PDB entry 6JQC | X-ray diffraction, 1.80 A resolution | chains A and B

# Chain A (and B)
Name: Carbonic anhydrase
Source organism: Neosartorya fumigata (strain ATCC MYA-4609 / Af293 / CBS 101355 / FGSC A1100)
Notes: EC 4.2.1.1; chain B of this document is another copy of the same molecule, construct and numbering; everything in this record applies to it too
Reference sequence: Q4WPJ0 (Q4WPJ0_ASPFU); residues 1-164 here = UniProt positions 1-164
Amino-acid sequence (164 residues; each row starts with the number of its first residue):
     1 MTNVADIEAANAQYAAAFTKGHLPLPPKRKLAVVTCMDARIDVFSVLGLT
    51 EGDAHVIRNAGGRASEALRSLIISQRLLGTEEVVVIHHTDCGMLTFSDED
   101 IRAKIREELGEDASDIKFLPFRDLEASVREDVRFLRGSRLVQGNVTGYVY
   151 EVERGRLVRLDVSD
Bound ions: Zn2+: Cys-36, His-88, Cys-91
From the paper describing this entry:
  - Zn2+ coordination: Cys-36, His-88, Cys-91
  - contacts within the chain: Asp-38/Arg-40 (salt bridge), Leu-25/Leu-78 (hydrophobic contact)
  - mutagenesis - L25G, L25G/L78G (> 16-fold), L78G: increased catalytic activity
  - catalytic residues: Asp-38

# How chain A and chain B interact
Contacting residue pairs (163; chain A residue first):
  Asn-3(A) with Arg-29(B), hydrogen bond; Glu-82(B), hydrogen bond
  Val-4(A) with Glu-82(B); Thr-146(B); Tyr-148(B)
  Asp-6(A) with Arg-29(B), salt bridge
  Ile-7(A) with Leu-47(B); Tyr-148(B)
  Glu-8(A) with Tyr-148(B), hydrogen bond; Arg-159(B), salt bridge
  Ala-10(A) with Leu-47(B); Gly-48(B)
  Asn-11(A) with Val-46(B), hydrogen bond (side chain-backbone); Gly-155(B), hydrogen bond (side chain-backbone); Arg-156(B); Leu-157(B), hydrogen bond (side chain-backbone)
  Tyr-14(A) with Ser-45(B); Val-46(B), hydrophobic; Tyr-150(B), hydrogen bond; Gly-155(B)
  Ala-15(A) with Arg-154(B); Gly-155(B)
  Phe-18(A) with Tyr-150(B); Val-152(B); Glu-153(B); Arg-154(B); Gly-155(B)
  Gly-21(A) with Val-152(B); Glu-153(B)
  Leu-23(A) with Arg-40(B), hydrogen bond (backbone-side chain)
  Pro-24(A) with Arg-40(B)
  Leu-25(A) with Arg-40(B); Asp-90(B); Gly-92(B)
  Pro-27(A) with Ala-39(B), hydrophobic
  Arg-29(A) with Asn-3(B), hydrogen bond (backbone-side chain); Ile-7(B)
  Leu-31(A) with Asn-3(B)
  Met-37(A) with His-55(B); Val-56(B), hydrogen bond (backbone-backbone); Ile-57(B), hydrophobic; Ser-70(B); Ser-74(B)
  Asp-38(A) with Leu-25(B)
  Ala-39(A) with Pro-27(B), hydrophobic; Phe-44(B); Glu-51(B); Gly-52(B), hydrogen bond (backbone-backbone); Asp-53(B); Ala-54(B); His-55(B)
  Arg-40(A) with Leu-23(B), hydrogen bond (side chain-backbone); Pro-24(B); Leu-25(B); Glu-51(B); Gly-52(B)
  Ile-41(A) with Phe-44(B)
  Asp-42(A) with Asp-42(B); Phe-44(B)
  Phe-44(A) with Ala-39(B); Ile-41(B); Asp-42(B); Arg-58(B)
  Ser-45(A) with Tyr-14(B)
  Val-46(A) with Asn-11(B), hydrogen bond (backbone-side chain); Tyr-14(B)
  Leu-47(A) with Ile-7(B); Ala-10(B)
  Gly-48(A) with Ala-10(B)
  Glu-51(A) with Ala-39(B); Arg-40(B)
  Gly-52(A) with Ala-39(B), hydrogen bond (backbone-backbone); Arg-40(B)
  Ala-54(A) with Ala-39(B)
  His-55(A) with Met-37(B); Asp-38(B); Ala-39(B)
  Val-56(A) with Met-37(B), hydrogen bond (backbone-backbone); Arg-58(B), hydrogen bond (backbone-side chain)
  Ile-57(A) with Met-37(B), hydrophobic; Arg-58(B)
  Arg-58(A) with Val-56(B), hydrogen bond (side chain-backbone); Ile-57(B); Arg-58(B), hydrogen bond (backbone-backbone)
  Asn-59(A) with Arg-69(B), hydrogen bond; Ser-70(B)
  Ala-60(A) with Arg-69(B), hydrogen bond (backbone-side chain); Ser-70(B), hydrogen bond (backbone-side chain); Ile-73(B), hydrophobic
  Glu-66(A) with Glu-66(B); Arg-69(B), salt bridge; Ser-70(B)
  Arg-69(A) with Asn-59(B), hydrogen bond; Ala-60(B), hydrogen bond (side chain-backbone); Glu-66(B), salt bridge; Met-93(B); Lys-117(B); Phe-118(B), hydrogen bond (side chain-backbone); Leu-119(B)
  Ser-70(A) with Met-37(B); Asn-59(B); Ala-60(B), hydrogen bond (side chain-backbone); Glu-66(B)
  Ile-72(A) with Ile-105(B), hydrophobic; Ile-116(B), hydrophobic; Phe-118(B), hydrophobic
  Ile-73(A) with Ala-60(B), hydrophobic; Met-93(B), hydrophobic; Ile-101(B), hydrophobic; Phe-118(B)
  Arg-76(A) with Ile-105(B); Glu-108(B), salt bridge; Leu-109(B)
  Leu-77(A) with Phe-96(B), hydrophobic; Ile-101(B), hydrophobic
  Glu-82(A) with Asn-3(B), hydrogen bond; Val-4(B)
  Asp-90(A) with Leu-25(B)
  Gly-92(A) with Leu-25(B)
  Met-93(A) with Arg-69(B); Ile-73(B), hydrophobic
  Phe-96(A) with Leu-77(B), hydrophobic
  Ile-101(A) with Ile-73(B), hydrophobic; Leu-77(B), hydrophobic
  Lys-104(A) with Arg-76(B), hydrogen bond (side chain-backbone)
  Ile-105(A) with Ile-72(B), hydrophobic; Arg-76(B); Leu-140(B), hydrophobic
  Glu-108(A) with Arg-76(B), salt bridge
  Leu-109(A) with Arg-76(B); Arg-139(B); Leu-140(B)
  Glu-111(A) with Arg-139(B)
  Lys-117(A) with Arg-69(B)
  Phe-118(A) with Arg-69(B), hydrogen bond (backbone-side chain); Ile-72(B), hydrophobic; Ile-73(B)
  Leu-119(A) with Arg-69(B)
  Arg-139(A) with Leu-109(B); Glu-111(B)
  Leu-140(A) with Ile-105(B), hydrophobic; Leu-109(B); Glu-111(B)
  Gln-142(A) with Leu-109(B)
  Thr-146(A) with Val-4(B)
  Tyr-148(A) with Val-4(B); Ile-7(B); Glu-8(B), hydrogen bond
  Tyr-150(A) with Tyr-14(B), hydrogen bond; Phe-18(B)
  Val-152(A) with Phe-18(B); Gly-21(B)
  Glu-153(A) with Phe-18(B); Gly-21(B)
  Arg-154(A) with Ala-15(B); Phe-18(B)
  Gly-155(A) with Asn-11(B), hydrogen bond (backbone-side chain); Tyr-14(B); Ala-15(B); Phe-18(B)
  Arg-156(A) with Asn-11(B)
  Leu-157(A) with Asn-11(B), hydrogen bond (backbone-side chain)
  Arg-159(A) with Glu-8(B), salt bridge
Other interface residues (no listed pair), chain A (81 interface residues in all): Lys-20, Thr-50, Asp-53, Arg-63, Ser-74, Leu-78, Val-84, Cys-91, Ala-113, Ile-116
Other interface residues (no listed pair), chain B (79 interface residues in all): Asp-6, Lys-20, Leu-31, Thr-50, Arg-63, Leu-78, Val-84, Lys-104, Gln-142

# Summary
Chain A and chain B form an interface of 81 and 79 residues respectively; the contacts include 32 hydrogen
bonds and 7 salt bridges. Polar contacts include Asp-6(A)/Arg-29(B), Glu-8(A)/Arg-159(B) and
Glu-66(A)/Arg-69(B). Cys-36(A), His-88(A) and Cys-91(A) form the Zn2+ site. From the paper: the catalytic
residue Asp-38(A); L25G, L25G/L78G and L78G of chain A increase catalytic activity.
Both chains are Carbonic anhydrase (Neosartorya fumigata (strain ATCC MYA-4609 / Af293 / CBS 101355 / FGSC
A1100)). Entry 6JQC (The structural basis of the beta-carbonic anhydrase CafC (wild type) of the filamentous
fungus Aspergillus fumigatus) was determined by X-ray diffraction (same publication as 6JQE).
